8RFJ - chains E and H of the 12 polymer chains in the assembly; structure by electron microscopy, 3.18 A resolution.

# Chain E
Name: CRISPR type AFERR-associated protein Csf2
From: Pseudomonas oleovorans
UniProtKB: A0A379PIR9 (A0A379PIR9_PSEOL); numbering as in UniProt (aligned over 1-347)
Sequence (347 residues; numbered 1 to 347; the number before each row is that of its first residue):
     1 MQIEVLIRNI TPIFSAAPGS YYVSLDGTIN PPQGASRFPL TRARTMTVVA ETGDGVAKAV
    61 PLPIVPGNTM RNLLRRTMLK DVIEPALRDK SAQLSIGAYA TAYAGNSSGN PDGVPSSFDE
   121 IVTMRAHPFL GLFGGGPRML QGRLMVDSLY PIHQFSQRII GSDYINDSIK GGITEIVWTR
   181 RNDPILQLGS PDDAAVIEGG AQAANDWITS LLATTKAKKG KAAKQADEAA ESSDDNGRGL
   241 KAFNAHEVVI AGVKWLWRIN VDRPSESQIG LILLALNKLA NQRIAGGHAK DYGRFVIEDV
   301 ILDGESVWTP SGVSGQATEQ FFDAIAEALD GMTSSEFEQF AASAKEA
Not modelled in the structure: 180-241, 346-347

# Chain H
Molecule: crRNA
From: Pseudomonas oleovorans
Sequence (61 nucleotides; each row starts with the number of its first residue; numbers below 1 keep their minus sign (G-7 is residue -7)):
    -7 GUGAGCGGCA UCCAAGUUAC GCAUCAGAUU CGAGACGCGA GUAUUUCCCG CGUGCGCGGG
    53 G
Not modelled in the structure: 44-47

# How chain E and chain H interact
Residue-residue contacts - 31 pairs, chain E then chain H:
  Phe14(E) with G26(H), phosphate contact
  Ser15(E) with G26(H), phosphate contact
  Ala16(E) with A25(H), hydrogen bond to the sugar; G26(H), phosphate contact
  Arg44(E) with A25(H), sugar contact
  Pro66(E) with A25(H), phosphate contact
  Asn68(E) with C23(H), phosphate contact; G24(H), hydrogen bond to the phosphate; A25(H), phosphate contact
  Thr69(E) with G24(H), hydrogen bond to the phosphate; A25(H), hydrogen bond to the phosphate
  Arg71(E) with C23(H), salt bridge to the phosphate
  Asn72(E) with G24(H), hydrogen bond to the base
  Arg75(E) with C23(H), salt bridge to the phosphate
  Arg76(E) with G24(H), hydrogen bond to the base
  Ala104(E) with U22(H), sugar contact; C23(H), sugar contact
  Gly105(E) with U22(H), sugar contact
  Asn106(E) with U22(H), base contact
  Phe133(E) with U22(H), phosphate contact
  Met139(E) with U21(H), base contact; U22(H), base contact
  Leu140(E) with U21(H), sugar contact; U22(H), phosphate contact
  Gln141(E) with U21(H), phosphate contact; U22(H), phosphate contact
  Gly142(E) with U22(H), hydrogen bond to the phosphate
  Ala285(E) with G26(H), phosphate contact
  Gly286(E) with G24(H), base contact; G26(H), phosphate contact
  Gly287(E) with A27(H), phosphate contact
Also at the interface, not in a pair above, chain E (26 interface residues in all): Pro18, Gly134, Gly135, His288
Also at the interface, not in a pair above, chain H (8 interface residues in all): C28

# Overview
The interface between chain E and chain H involves 26 residues on one side and 8 on the other, with 7 hydrogen
bonds and 2 salt bridges. Polar contacts include Asn72(E)-G24(H), Arg76(E)-G24(H) and Ala16(E)-A25(H).
Here chain E is CRISPR type AFERR-associated protein Csf2 and chain H is crRNA, both from Pseudomonas
oleovorans. Entry 8RFJ (DNA bound type IV-A1 CRISPR effector complex with the DinG helicase from P.
oleovorans) was determined by electron microscopy, deposited together with 8RC2, 8RC3, 8S35, 8S36 and 8S37.
